Entry 6SWO (X-ray diffraction, 1.60 A resolution); this record covers chain AAA.

Chain AAA:
Protein: Bromodomain-containing protein 2
Source organism: Homo sapiens
Reference sequence: P25440 (BRD2_HUMAN); residue numbers follow UniProt; this construct covers 344-455
Chain sequence (115 residues; each row starts with the number of its first residue):
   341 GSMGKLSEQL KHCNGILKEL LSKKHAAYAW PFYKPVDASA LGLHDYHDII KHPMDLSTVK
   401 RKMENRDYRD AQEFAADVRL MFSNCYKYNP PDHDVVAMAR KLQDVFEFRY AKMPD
Disordered / not traced: 341-345
Sequence notes: expression tag (341-343)
Residues lining bound ligands: LWB (4-[2-(methoxymethyl)-1-[(1R)-1-phenylethyl]-8-[[(3S)-pyrrolidin-3-yl]methoxy]imidazo[4,5-c]quinolin-7-yl]-3,5-dimethyl-1,2-oxazole): Trp370, Pro371, Phe372, Val376, Leu381, Leu383, Tyr386, Cys425, Tyr428, Asn429, His433, Asp434, Val435, Met438
What the authors report for this chain:
  - specificity-determining residues: Pro430, His433

Summary:
Chain AAA binds compound LWB. The paper reports specificity determinants Pro430 and His433.
Chain AAA is Bromodomain-containing protein 2 (Homo sapiens); the structure, C-TERMINAL BROMODOMAIN OF HUMAN
BRD2 WITH iBET-BD1 (GSK778), was determined by X-ray diffraction together with 6SWN, 6SWP and 6SWQ from the
same study.
